PDB entry 3KRK | X-ray diffraction, 2.40 A resolution | chains A and B

[Chain A (and B)]
Name: Prostaglandin G/H synthase 2
Organism: Mus musculus
Notes: EC 1.14.99.1; chain B of this document is another copy of the same molecule, construct and numbering; everything in this record applies to it too
Reference sequence: Q05769 (PGH2_MOUSE); the construct lacks a stretch of the UniProt sequence, so the offset changes along the chain: 35-105 = UniProt 20-90; 106-618 = UniProt 92-604
Amino-acid sequence (591 residues; row label = number of the first residue in the row):
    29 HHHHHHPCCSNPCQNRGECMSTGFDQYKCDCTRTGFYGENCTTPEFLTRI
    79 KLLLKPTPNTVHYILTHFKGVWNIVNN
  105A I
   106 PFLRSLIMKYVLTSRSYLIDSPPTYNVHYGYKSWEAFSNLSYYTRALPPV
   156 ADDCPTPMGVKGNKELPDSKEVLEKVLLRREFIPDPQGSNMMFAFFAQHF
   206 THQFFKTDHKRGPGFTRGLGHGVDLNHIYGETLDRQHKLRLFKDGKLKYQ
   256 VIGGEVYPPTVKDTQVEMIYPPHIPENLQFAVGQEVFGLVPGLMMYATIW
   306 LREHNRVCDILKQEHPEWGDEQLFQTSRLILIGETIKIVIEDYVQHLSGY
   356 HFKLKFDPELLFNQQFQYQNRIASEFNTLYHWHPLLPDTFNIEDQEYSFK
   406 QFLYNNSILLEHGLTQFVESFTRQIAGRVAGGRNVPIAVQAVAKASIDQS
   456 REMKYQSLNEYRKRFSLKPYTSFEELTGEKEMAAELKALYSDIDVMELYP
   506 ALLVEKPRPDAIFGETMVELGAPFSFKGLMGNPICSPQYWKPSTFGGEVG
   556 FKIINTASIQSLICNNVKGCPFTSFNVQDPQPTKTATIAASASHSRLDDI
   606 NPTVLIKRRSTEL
Not modelled in the structure: 29-32, 583-618 (chain B: 29-32, 584-618)
Differences from the reference sequence: expression tag (29-34); engineered mutation Phe-531 (Leu517 in Q05769), Ala-594 (Asn580 in Q05769)
Swiss-Prot annotation at these positions:
  - active site: His-207 (Proton acceptor), Tyr-385 (For cyclooxygenase activity)
  - binding site (substrate): Arg-120, Tyr-355
  - binding site (heme b): His-388
  - site: Ser-530 (Aspirin-acetylated serine), Asn-606 (Not glycosylated)
  - modified residue: Cys-540 (S-nitrosocysteine), Ser-579 (O-acetylserine)
  - glycosylation (N-linked (GlcNAc...) asparagine): Asn-68, Asn-144, Asn-410
Cystine bridges: Cys-36/Cys-47, Cys-37/Cys-159, Cys-41/Cys-57, Cys-59/Cys-69, Cys-569/Cys-575
Covalent attachments: N-acetylglucosamine (NAG) linked to Asn-68, Asn-144, Asn-410
Small-molecule neighbours:
  - arachidonic acid (ACD): Arg-120, Phe-205, Phe-209, Val-228, Val-344, Tyr-348, Val-349, Leu-352, Ser-353, Tyr-355, Asn-375, Ile-377, Phe-381, Leu-384, Tyr-385, Trp-387, Phe-518, Met-522, Val-523, Gly-526, Ala-527, Phe-529, Ser-530, Phe-531, Gly-533, Leu-534
  - acrylic acid (AKR), molecule 1: Thr-237, Asp-239, Arg-240, Lys-243, Gln-270, Val-271, Glu-272
  - acrylic acid (AKR), molecule 2: Ser-477, Phe-478, Glu-479, Ala-488, Lys-492
  - protoporphyrin IX containing co (COH): Ala-199, Ala-202, Gln-203, His-207, Phe-210, Lys-211, Thr-212, His-214, Leu-294, Val-295, Asn-382, Tyr-385, His-386, Trp-387, His-388, Leu-390, Leu-391, Phe-395, Phe-404, Leu-408, Val-444, Val-447, Gln-454
From the paper describing this entry:
  - mutagenesis - L531F (less than a 2-fold): unchanged catalytic activity on arachidonic acid
  - binding site for arachidonic acid: Arg-120, Tyr-355, Tyr-385, Phe-531
  - conformationally variable residues: Phe-531

[Chain A / chain B interface]
Contacting residue pairs - 116 pairs, chain A then chain B:
  Arg-44(A) with Gln-543(B)
  Glu-46(A) with Lys-546(B), salt bridge; Ser-548(B)
  Met-48(A) with His-320(B); Gly-551(B); Gly-552(B)
  Ser-49(A) with His-320(B), hydrogen bond (backbone-side chain); Glu-322(B), hydrogen bond; Trp-323(B), hydrogen bond
  Thr-50(A) with Glu-319(B); Glu-322(B)
  Gly-51(A) with Glu-322(B)
  Phe-52(A) with Pro-321(B); Glu-322(B)
  Asp-58(A) with Lys-546(B); Pro-547(B); Ser-548(B), hydrogen bond
  Thr-60(A) with Lys-546(B); Pro-547(B)
  Arg-61(A) with Phe-367(B); Pro-542(B), hydrogen bond (side chain-backbone); Trp-545(B), hydrogen bond (side chain-backbone); Lys-546(B)
  Asp-125(A) with Gln-543(B), hydrogen bond
  Pro-127(A) with Tyr-373(B); Ser-541(B)
  Pro-128(A) with Tyr-544(B), hydrogen bond (backbone-side chain)
  Thr-129(A) with Tyr-544(B)
  Tyr-134(A) with Glu-326(B), hydrogen bond; Gln-330(B), hydrogen bond
  Tyr-136(A) with Glu-326(B); Gln-327(B), hydrogen bond (side chain-backbone); Gln-330(B)
  Lys-137(A) with Leu-334(B); Gln-543(B); Tyr-544(B); Thr-549(B)
  Ser-138(A) with Gln-330(B); Leu-334(B)
  Trp-139(A) with Asp-229(B); Gln-330(B); Arg-333(B); Leu-334(B); Ile-337(B), hydrophobic; Asn-537(B); Pro-538(B), hydrophobic
  Glu-140(A) with Leu-238(B); Gln-330(B)
  Phe-142(A) with Pro-538(B), hydrophobic; Tyr-544(B)
  Asp-229(A) with Trp-139(B)
  Leu-238(A) with Glu-140(B)
  His-320(A) with Met-48(B); Ser-49(B), hydrogen bond (side chain-backbone)
  Pro-321(A) with Phe-52(B)
  Glu-322(A) with Ser-49(B), hydrogen bond; Thr-50(B); Gly-51(B), hydrogen bond (side chain-backbone); Phe-52(B)
  Trp-323(A) with Ser-49(B), hydrogen bond
  Glu-326(A) with Tyr-134(B), hydrogen bond; Tyr-136(B)
  Gln-327(A) with Tyr-136(B), hydrogen bond (backbone-side chain)
  Gln-330(A) with Tyr-134(B), hydrogen bond; Tyr-136(B); Ser-138(B); Trp-139(B); Glu-140(B)
  Arg-333(A) with Trp-139(B)
  Leu-334(A) with Lys-137(B); Trp-139(B)
  Ile-337(A) with Trp-139(B), hydrophobic
  Leu-366(A) with Gln-370(B)
  Phe-367(A) with Arg-61(B); Gln-370(B), hydrogen bond (backbone-side chain)
  Asn-368(A) with Gln-370(B)
  Gln-369(A) with Gln-370(B), hydrogen bond (backbone-side chain)
  Gln-370(A) with Leu-366(B); Phe-367(B), hydrogen bond (side chain-backbone); Asn-368(B); Gln-369(B), hydrogen bond (side chain-backbone)
  Phe-371(A) with Gln-372(B), hydrogen bond (backbone-side chain)
  Gln-372(A) with Phe-371(B), hydrogen bond (side chain-backbone); Gln-372(B); Tyr-373(B), hydrogen bond (side chain-backbone)
  Tyr-373(A) with Pro-127(B), hydrophobic; Gln-372(B), hydrogen bond (backbone-side chain); Gln-374(B), hydrogen bond (backbone-side chain)
  Gln-374(A) with Tyr-373(B); Gln-374(B)
  Asn-537(A) with Trp-139(B)
  Pro-538(A) with Trp-139(B), hydrophobic; Phe-142(B), hydrophobic
  Ser-541(A) with Pro-127(B)
  Pro-542(A) with Arg-61(B), hydrogen bond (backbone-side chain)
  Gln-543(A) with Arg-44(B); Glu-46(B); Asp-125(B), hydrogen bond; Lys-137(B), hydrogen bond (backbone-side chain)
  Tyr-544(A) with Pro-127(B); Pro-128(B), hydrogen bond (side chain-backbone); Thr-129(B); Lys-137(B); Phe-142(B)
  Trp-545(A) with Arg-61(B), hydrogen bond (backbone-side chain)
  Lys-546(A) with Glu-46(B), salt bridge; Asp-58(B); Thr-60(B); Arg-61(B)
  Pro-547(A) with Asp-58(B); Thr-60(B)
  Ser-548(A) with Glu-46(B), hydrogen bond; Asp-58(B), hydrogen bond
  Thr-549(A) with Lys-137(B), hydrogen bond
  Gly-551(A) with Met-48(B)
  Gly-552(A) with Met-48(B)
Interface residues without a listed pair, chain A (57 interface residues in all): Val-228, Glu-319
Interface residues without a listed pair, chain B (57 interface residues in all): Val-228

[Overview]
The chain A/chain B interface involves 57 residues from each chain; the contacts include 35 hydrogen bonds and
2 salt bridges. Polar pairs include Glu-46(A)/Lys-546(B), Ser-49(A)/His-320(B) and Ser-49(A)/Glu-322(B). The
paper reports a binding site for arachidonic acid at Arg-120(A), Tyr-355(A) and Tyr-385(A) among others; L531F
of chain A leaves catalytic activity on arachidonic acid unchanged.
Both chains are Prostaglandin G/H synthase 2 (Mus musculus). Entry 3KRK (X-ray crystal structure of
arachidonic acid bound in the cyclooxygenase channel of L531F murine COX-2) was determined by X-ray
diffraction, deposited together with 3HS5, 3HS6 and 3HS7.
